Entry 7ZWC (electron microscopy, 3.20 A resolution); this record covers chains a and b of the 10 polymer chains in the assembly.

[Chain a]
Name: snRNA-activating protein complex subunit 1
Source organism: Homo sapiens
UniProtKB: Q16533 (SNPC1_HUMAN); numbering as in UniProt (aligned over 1-368)
Amino-acid sequence (368 residues; row label = number of the first residue in the row):
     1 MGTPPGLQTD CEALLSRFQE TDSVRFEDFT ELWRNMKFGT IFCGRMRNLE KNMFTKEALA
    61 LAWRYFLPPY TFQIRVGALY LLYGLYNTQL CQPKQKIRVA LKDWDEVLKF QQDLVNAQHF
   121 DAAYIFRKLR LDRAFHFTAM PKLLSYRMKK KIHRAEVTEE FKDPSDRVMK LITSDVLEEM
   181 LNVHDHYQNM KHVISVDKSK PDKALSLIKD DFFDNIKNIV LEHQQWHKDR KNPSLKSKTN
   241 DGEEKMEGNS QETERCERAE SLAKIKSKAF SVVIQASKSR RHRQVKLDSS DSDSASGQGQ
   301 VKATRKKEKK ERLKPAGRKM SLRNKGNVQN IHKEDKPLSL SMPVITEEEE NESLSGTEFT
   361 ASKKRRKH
Disordered / not traced: 1-4, 147-161, 235-368
Curated features (UniProtKB/Swiss-Prot):
  - modified residue (Phosphoserine): Ser289, Ser290

[Chain b]
Name: snRNA-activating protein complex subunit 3
Source organism: Homo sapiens
UniProtKB: Q92966 (SNPC3_HUMAN); numbering as in UniProt (aligned over 1-411)
Amino-acid sequence (411 residues; numbered 1 to 411; the number before each row is that of its first residue):
     1 MAEGSRGGPT CSGVGGRQDP VSGSGGCNFP EYELPELNTR AFHVGAFGEL WRGRLRGAGD
    61 LSLREPPASA LPGSQAADSD REDAAVARDL DCSLEAAAEL RAVCGLDKLK CLEDGEDPEV
   121 IPENTDLVTL GVRKRFLEHR EETITIDRAC RQETFVYEME SHAIGKKPEN SADMIEEGEL
   181 ILSVNILYPV IFHKHKEHKP YQTMLVLGSQ KLTQLRDSIR CVSDLQIGGE FSNTPDQAPE
   241 HISKDLYKSA FFYFEGTFYN DKRYPECRDL SRTIIEWSES HDRGYGKFQT ARMEDFTFND
   301 LCIKLGFPYL YCHQGDCEHV IVITDIRLVH HDDCLDRTLY PLLIKKHWLW TRKCFVCKMY
   361 TARWVTNNDS FAPEDPCFFC DVCFRMLHYD SEGNKLGEFL AYPYVDPGTF N
Disordered / not traced: 1-27, 68-75, 108-118
Ion coordination: Zn2+ site 1: Cys221, His313, Cys317, His319; Zn2+ site 2: Cys354, Cys357, Cys380, Cys383
Reported in the primary citation:
  - Zn2+ coordination: Cys221, His313, Cys317, His319, Cys354, Cys357, Cys380, Cys383
  - binding site for Template strand: Arg148, Arg151, Lys199
  - binding site for Non-template strand: Arg151, Gln152, Lys194, His198

[How chain a and chain b interact]
Residue-residue contacts (106):
  Pro5(a) with Thr129(b), hydrogen bond (backbone-side chain)
  Gly6(a) with Val128(b); Thr129(b)
  Leu7(a) with Thr129(b)
  Thr9(a) with Val128(b)
  Asp10(a) with Leu127(b); Val128(b); Thr129(b), hydrogen bond (side chain-backbone)
  Phe26(a) with Val103(b); Cys104(b), hydrophobic
  Glu27(a) with Val103(b)
  Trp33(a) with Asp107(b)
  Arg34(a) with Asp107(b), salt bridge
  Met36(a) with Leu127(b)
  Thr40(a) with Leu130(b)
  Ile41(a) with Thr129(b); Leu130(b); Arg133(b), hydrogen bond (backbone-side chain)
  Phe42(a) with Arg133(b)
  Cys43(a) with Glu123(b); Leu130(b); Arg133(b), hydrogen bond (backbone-side chain)
  Gly44(a) with Glu123(b)
  Arg45(a) with Ile121(b), hydrogen bond (side chain-backbone); Leu137(b)
  Met46(a) with Arg133(b)
  Arg47(a) with Arg140(b); Arg148(b), hydrogen bond (side chain-backbone); Ala149(b); Glu153(b), salt bridge
  Asn48(a) with Tyr157(b), hydrogen bond
  Leu49(a) with Glu153(b)
  Glu50(a) with Glu153(b)
  Phe54(a) with Arg133(b)
  Tyr83(a) with Cys104(b), hydrogen bond (side chain-backbone)
  Asn87(a) with Leu106(b)
  Leu90(a) with Glu119(b)
  Lys96(a) with His330(b); Asp332(b), salt bridge
  Arg98(a) with Asp325(b), salt bridge
  Val99(a) with Trp51(b)
  Ala100(a) with Trp51(b)
  Leu101(a) with Phe29(b), hydrophobic; Phe47(b), hydrophobic; Leu50(b), hydrophobic; Trp51(b); Arg54(b)
  Lys102(a) with Pro30(b)
  Trp104(a) with Arg54(b); Leu55(b), hydrophobic
  Asp105(a) with Arg54(b), salt bridge
  Val115(a) with Leu90(b)
  Phe120(a) with Leu90(b); Leu100(b), hydrophobic
  Asp121(a) with Leu100(b)
  Ala123(a) with Leu90(b), hydrophobic
  Tyr124(a) with Glu82(b); Val86(b), hydrophobic; Leu90(b); Leu100(b); Arg101(b); Cys104(b), hydrophobic
  Arg127(a) with Ala85(b); Val86(b); Asp89(b), salt bridge
  Arg130(a) with Ala58(b); Asp60(b)
  Arg133(a) with Asp60(b); Ser62(b), hydrogen bond; Arg64(b), hydrogen bond (side chain-backbone); Pro66(b); His330(b), hydrogen bond (backbone-side chain); His331(b), hydrogen bond
  Phe135(a) with His330(b)
  His136(a) with Arg327(b); His330(b)
  Phe137(a) with Trp51(b), hydrophobic; Leu55(b), hydrophobic; Asp60(b); Arg327(b); Leu328(b), hydrogen bond (backbone-backbone)
  Thr138(a) with Phe47(b); Trp51(b), hydrogen bond (backbone-side chain); Asp325(b); Ile326(b); Arg327(b)
  Ala139(a) with Pro30(b); Phe47(b), hydrophobic; Leu305(b), hydrophobic; Ile326(b), hydrogen bond (backbone-backbone)
  Met140(a) with Pro30(b); Tyr32(b); Thr39(b)
  Leu143(a) with Thr324(b); Asp325(b)
  Leu144(a) with Tyr32(b), hydrophobic; Glu36(b); Thr39(b); Leu305(b); Gly306(b); Val322(b); Thr324(b), hydrogen bond (backbone-backbone)
  Ser145(a) with Leu37(b); Gly306(b)
  Tyr146(a) with Leu37(b); Gly306(b)
Other interface residues (no listed pair), chain a (60 interface residues in all): Thr30, Lys37, Phe38, Asn52, Thr88, Pro93, Gln111, Ile125, Lys128
Other interface residues (no listed pair), chain b (61 interface residues in all): Glu65, Asp91, Cys92, Gly105, Val120, Thr125, Val156, Ile164, Ile323
The authors on this interface:
  - specific contacts: Phe54(a)-Arg133(b) (cation-pi contact)
  - interface residues, chain a: Arg34(a), Arg47(a), Lys96(a), Arg98(a), Leu101(a), Trp104(a), Asp105(a), Val115(a), Phe120(a), Ala123(a), Tyr124(a), Phe137(a), Ala139(a)
  - interface residues, chain b: Phe47(b), Leu50(b), Trp51(b), Arg54(b), Leu55(b), Val86(b), Asp89(b), Leu90(b), Leu100(b), Cys104(b), Asp107(b), Glu153(b), Tyr157(b), Leu305(b), Asp325(b), Asp332(b)

[Summary]
The interface between chain a and chain b involves 60 residues on one side and 61 on the other; the contacts
include 16 hydrogen bonds and 6 salt bridges. Among the polar pairs are Arg34(a)-Asp107(b), Arg47(a)-Glu153(b)
and Lys96(a)-Asp332(b). The authors report a cation-pi contact between Phe54(a) and Arg133(b). From the paper:
a binding site for Non-template strand at Arg151(b), Gln152(b) and Lys194(b) among others; a binding site for
Template strand at Arg148(b), Arg151(b) and Lys199(b).
Chain a is snRNA-activating protein complex subunit 1 and chain b is snRNA-activating protein complex subunit
3, both from Homo sapiens; the structure, Structure of SNAPc:TBP-TFIIA-TFIIB sub-complex bound to U5 snRNA
promoter, was determined by electron microscopy, deposited together with 7ZXE.
